Entry 7LL1 (electron microscopy, 3.73 A resolution); this record covers chains B and I of the 12 polymer chains in the assembly.

Chain B (and I):
Molecule: Envelope glycoprotein gp41
Source organism: Human immunodeficiency virus 1
Notes: chain I of this document is another copy of the same molecule, construct and numbering; everything in this record applies to it too
UniProt: Q2N0S7 (Q2N0S7_9HIV1); residues 512-664 here correspond to UniProt positions 509-661 (UniProt number = residue number - 3)
Sequence (153 residues; numbered 512 to 664; the number before each row is that of its first residue):
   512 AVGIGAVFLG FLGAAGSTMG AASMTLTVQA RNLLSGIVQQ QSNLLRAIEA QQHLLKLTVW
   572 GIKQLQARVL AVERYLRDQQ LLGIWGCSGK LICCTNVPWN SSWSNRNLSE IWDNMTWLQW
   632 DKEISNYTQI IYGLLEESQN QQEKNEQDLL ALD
Cystine bridges: Cys598-Cys604
Construct notes: conflict Cys605 (Thr602 in Q2N0S7)

How chain B and chain I interact:
Contacting residue pairs (34; chain B residue first):
  Met535(B) with Asn651(I), hydrogen bond (backbone-side chain)
  Thr538(B) with Ile595(I); Glu647(I), hydrogen bond
  Ala541(B) with Gln591(I), hydrogen bond (backbone-side chain)
  Arg542(B) with Gln591(I); Ile595(I); Glu647(I), salt bridge
  Leu545(B) with Leu587(I), hydrophobic; Gln591(I)
  Ser546(B) with Arg588(I)
  Ile548(B) with Glu584(I); Arg588(I)
  Val549(B) with Arg588(I)
  Gln552(B) with Leu581(I); Glu584(I), hydrogen bond; Arg588(I), hydrogen bond
  Leu555(B) with Gln577(I)
  Arg557(B) with Val570(I), hydrogen bond (side chain-backbone); Trp571(I); Ile573(I)
  Val570(B) with Val570(I), hydrophobic
  Leu576(B) with Leu576(I), hydrophobic
  Arg579(B) with Leu581(I); Glu584(I), salt bridge
  Val580(B) with Val580(I), hydrophobic
  Val583(B) with Glu584(I)
  Tyr586(B) with Leu587(I), hydrophobic; Gln591(I)
  Gly600(B) with Ser599(I)
  Lys601(B) with Glu654(I), salt bridge
  Leu602(B) with Glu654(I), hydrogen bond (backbone-side chain)
  Ile603(B) with Glu654(I); Gln658(I)
  Cys605(B) with Leu661(I), hydrophobic
Interface residues without a listed pair, chain B (26 interface residues in all): Leu566, Ile573, Leu587, Ser599
Interface residues without a listed pair, chain I (21 interface residues in all): Lys567, Gly594, Lys655

Overview:
Chain B and chain I form an interface of 26 and 21 residues respectively, with 7 hydrogen bonds and 3 salt
bridges. Polar pairs include Arg542(B)-Glu647(I), Arg579(B)-Glu584(I) and Lys601(B)-Glu654(I).
Both chains are Envelope glycoprotein gp41 (Human immunodeficiency virus 1). Entry 7LL1 (Cryo-EM structure of
BG505 DS-SOSIP in complex with glycan276-dependent broadly neutralizing antibody VRC40.01 Fab) was determined
by electron microscopy (same publication as 7LG6 and 7LL2).
